8CQK - chains G and H of the 12 polymer chains in the assembly; structure by X-ray diffraction, 2.62 A resolution.

# Chain G
Protein: Elongin-B
Source organism: Homo sapiens
Reference sequence: Q15370 (ELOB_HUMAN); numbering as in UniProt (aligned over 1-104)
Chain sequence (104 residues; numbered 1 to 104; the number before each row is that of its first residue):
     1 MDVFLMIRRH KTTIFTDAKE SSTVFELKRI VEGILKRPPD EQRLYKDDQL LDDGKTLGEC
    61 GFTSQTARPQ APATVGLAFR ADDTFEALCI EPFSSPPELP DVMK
Modified residues: C60 (S-(dimethylarsenic)cysteine; CAS); C89 (S-(dimethylarsenic)cysteine; CAS)
Curated features (UniProtKB/Swiss-Prot):
  - modified residue: M1 (N-acetylmethionine), T84 (Phosphothreonine)

# Chain H
Protein: Elongin-C
Source organism: Homo sapiens
Reference sequence: Q15369 (ELOC_HUMAN); numbering as in UniProt (aligned over 17-112)
Chain sequence (97 residues; numbered 16 to 112; the number before each row is that of its first residue):
    16 MMYVKLISSD GHEFIVKREH ALTSGTIKAM LSGPGQFAEN ETNEVNFREI PSHVLSKVCM
    76 YFTYKVRYTN SSTEIPEFPI APEIALELLM AANFLDC
Not modelled in the structure: 48-56
Sequence notes: initiating methionine (16)

# Chain G / chain H interface
Pairs across the interface - 52 pairs, chain G then chain H:
  F4(G) with T78(H); R82(H)
  R8(G) with H27(H)
  K11(G) with D25(H), hydrogen bond (side chain-backbone); G26(H); H27(H); E28(H), hydrogen bond (backbone-backbone)
  T12(G) with E28(H)
  T13(G) with E28(H), hydrogen bond (backbone-backbone); F29(H); I30(H), hydrogen bond (backbone-backbone)
  I14(G) with I30(H)
  F15(G) with Y18(H); F29(H), hydrophobic; I30(H), hydrogen bond (backbone-backbone); S71(H); C74(H), hydrophobic
  T16(G) with Y18(H), hydrogen bond; K32(H)
  D17(G) with K32(H), salt bridge
  I30(G) with Y18(H)
  I34(G) with Y18(H); I30(H), hydrophobic
  L35(G) with I30(H), hydrophobic
  P69(G) with M75(H); T78(H); Y79(H), hydrophobic; R82(H); Y83(H)
  Q70(G) with M75(H); Y79(H); Y83(H); P91(H); P94(H)
  P72(G) with M75(H)
  E91(G) with H27(H)
  P92(G) with H27(H), hydrogen bond (backbone-side chain)
  F93(G) with H27(H); F29(H), hydrophobic; S67(H)
  S94(G) with D25(H), hydrogen bond; P66(H); S67(H), hydrogen bond (backbone-side chain); H68(H), hydrogen bond
  S95(G) with H68(H)
  P96(G) with H68(H); E98(H)
  P97(G) with E102(H)
  L99(G) with P97(H); E98(H)
  P100(G) with L101(H), hydrophobic
  M103(G) with L101(H), hydrophobic
Other interface residues (no listed pair), chain G (27 interface residues in all): M6, A71
Other interface residues (no listed pair), chain H (30 interface residues in all): V31, K72, E92, F93, I99, A100

# Overview
Chain G and chain H form an interface of 27 and 30 residues respectively, with 10 hydrogen bonds and 1 salt
bridge. Among the polar pairs are D17(G)-K32(H), K11(G)-D25(H) and T16(G)-Y18(H).
Here chain G is Elongin-B and chain H is Elongin-C, both from Homo sapiens. Entry 8CQK (pVHL:EloB:EloC in
complex with
(2S,4R)-1-((S)-2-(1-Fluorocyclopropane-1-carboxamido)-3,3-dimethylbutanoyl)-4-hydroxy-N-((S)-1-(2-methyl-4-(4-methylthiazol-5-yl)phenyl)ethyl)pyrrolidine-2-carboxamide
(Compound 30)) was determined by X-ray diffraction, deposited together with 8CQE and 8CQL.
